1GGE - chains C and D of the 4 polymer chains in the assembly; structure by X-ray diffraction, 1.89 A resolution.

== Chain C (and D) ==
Name: Protein (CATALASE hpii)
From: Escherichia coli
Notes: EC 1.11.1.6; chain D of this document is another copy of the same molecule, construct and numbering; everything in this record applies to it too
Reference sequence: P21179 (CATE_ECOLI); residue numbers follow UniProt; this construct covers 1-753
Amino-acid sequence (753 residues; each row starts with the number of its first residue):
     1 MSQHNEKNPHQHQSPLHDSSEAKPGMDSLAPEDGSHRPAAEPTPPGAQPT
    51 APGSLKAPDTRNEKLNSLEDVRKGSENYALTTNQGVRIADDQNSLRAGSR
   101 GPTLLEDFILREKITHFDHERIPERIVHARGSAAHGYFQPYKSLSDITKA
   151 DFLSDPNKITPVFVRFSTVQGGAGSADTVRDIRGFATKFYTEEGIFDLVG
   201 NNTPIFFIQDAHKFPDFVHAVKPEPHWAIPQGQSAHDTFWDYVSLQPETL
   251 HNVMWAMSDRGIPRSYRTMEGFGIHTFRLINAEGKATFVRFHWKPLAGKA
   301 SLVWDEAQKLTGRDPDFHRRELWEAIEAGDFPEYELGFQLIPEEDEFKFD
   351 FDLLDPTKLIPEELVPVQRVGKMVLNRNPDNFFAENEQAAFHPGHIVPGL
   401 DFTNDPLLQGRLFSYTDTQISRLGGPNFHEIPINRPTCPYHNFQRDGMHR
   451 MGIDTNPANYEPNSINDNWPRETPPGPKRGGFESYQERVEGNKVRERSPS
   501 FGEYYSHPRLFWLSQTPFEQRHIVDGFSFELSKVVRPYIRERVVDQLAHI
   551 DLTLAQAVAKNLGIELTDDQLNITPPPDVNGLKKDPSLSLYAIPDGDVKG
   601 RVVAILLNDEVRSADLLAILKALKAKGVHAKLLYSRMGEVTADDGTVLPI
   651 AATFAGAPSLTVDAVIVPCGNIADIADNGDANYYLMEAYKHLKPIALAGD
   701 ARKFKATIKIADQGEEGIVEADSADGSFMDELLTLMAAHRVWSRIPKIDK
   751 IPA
Unresolved in the structure: 1-26
Covalently attached groups: covalent link H392-Y415
Bound ions: cis-heme d hydroxychlorin gamma-spirolactone Fe near Y415 (its only coordinating residue here)
Ligand contacts:
  - cis-heme d hydroxychlorin gamma-spirolactone (HDD), molecule 1: I114, F117, D118
  - cis-heme d hydroxychlorin gamma-spirolactone (HDD), molecule 2: R125, I126, V127, H128, R165, S167, G184, F185, A186, V199, G200, N201, F206, A211, F214, I274, H275, A389, F391, L407, G410, R411, S414, Y415, T418, Q419, R422
What the authors report for this chain:
  - catalytic residues: H128, N201 (citing earlier work)
  - post-translational modification sites: H392, Y415

== How chain C and chain D interact ==
Contacting residue pairs - 94 pairs, chain C then chain D:
  P102(C) with L104(D), hydrophobic; E106(D)
  T103(C) with L104(D); L105(D), hydrogen bond (backbone-backbone)
  L104(C) with P102(D), hydrophobic; T103(D); L104(D), hydrophobic
  L105(C) with T103(D), hydrogen bond (backbone-backbone); L105(D), hydrophobic; L110(D), hydrophobic
  E106(C) with P102(D)
  K213(C) with E461(D), salt bridge; P462(D)
  D216(C) with Y460(D); E461(D), hydrogen bond (side chain-backbone)
  H219(C) with F443(D), hydrogen bond (side chain-backbone); N459(D), hydrogen bond (side chain-backbone)
  P225(C) with P457(D); N459(D)
  T238(C) with Y460(D); I465(D)
  D241(C) with Y460(D), hydrogen bond; N463(D); S464(D), hydrogen bond; I465(D)
  Y242(C) with Y460(D), hydrophobic; E461(D)
  L245(C) with P462(D); N463(D); S464(D)
  Q246(C) with P462(D)
  N404(C) with K493(D), hydrogen bond
  F413(C) with F413(D), hydrophobic
  I420(C) with I420(D), hydrophobic
  F443(C) with H219(D), hydrogen bond (backbone-side chain)
  N459(C) with H219(D), hydrogen bond (backbone-side chain); P225(D)
  Y460(C) with D216(D); A220(D), hydrophobic; T238(D); D241(D), hydrogen bond; Y242(D), hydrophobic
  E461(C) with K213(D), salt bridge; D216(D), hydrogen bond (backbone-side chain); Y242(D)
  P462(C) with K213(D); Y242(D); L245(D); Q246(D)
  N463(C) with D241(D); L245(D)
  S464(C) with D241(D), hydrogen bond; L245(D); Y538(D), hydrogen bond; R542(D)
  I465(C) with T238(D); D241(D); R536(D); Y538(D)
  S484(C) with R495(D), hydrogen bond
  Y485(C) with K493(D)
  Q486(C) with N492(D); K493(D); V494(D)
  E487(C) with G491(D); N492(D); K493(D), salt bridge
  R488(C) with E490(D), salt bridge; G491(D); N492(D), hydrogen bond
  V489(C) with V489(D); E490(D); G491(D), hydrogen bond (backbone-backbone); K493(D)
  E490(C) with R488(D), salt bridge; V489(D); E490(D)
  G491(C) with E487(D); R488(D); V489(D), hydrogen bond (backbone-backbone)
  N492(C) with Q486(D), hydrogen bond; E487(D); R488(D)
  K493(C) with N404(D), hydrogen bond; Y485(D); Q486(D); E487(D), salt bridge; V489(D)
  V494(C) with Q486(D)
  R495(C) with S484(D), hydrogen bond
  R536(C) with I465(D)
  Y538(C) with S464(D), hydrogen bond; I465(D)
  R542(C) with S464(D)
Other interface residues (no listed pair), chain C (50 interface residues in all): L110, R111, A220, Q409, D417, Q444, R445, P457, F482, I539
Other interface residues (no listed pair), chain D (48 interface residues in all): R111, Q409, D417, R445, F482

== Overview ==
50 residues of chain C face 48 of chain D across their interface; the contacts include 22 hydrogen bonds and 6
salt bridges. Polar contacts include K213(C)-E461(D), E487(C)-K493(D) and R488(C)-E490(D). Bound to chain C:
cis-heme d hydroxychlorin gamma-spirolactone. From the paper: catalytic residues H128(C) and N201(C);
modification sites H392(C) and Y415(C).
Chain C and chain D are both Protein (CATALASE hpii) (Escherichia coli); the structure, Crystal structure of
catalase hpii from escherichia coli, native structure at 1.9 A resolution, was determined by X-ray
diffraction, deposited together with 1GGF, 1GGH, 1GGJ, 1GGK and 1GG9.
